Entry 8EXE (X-ray diffraction, 3.50 A resolution); this record covers chains A and B.

Chain A:
Protein: Terminal nucleotidyltransferase 5A
Source organism: Homo sapiens
Notes: EC 2.7.7.19
Reference sequence: Q96IP4 (TET5A_HUMAN); numbering as in UniProt (aligned over 64-394)
Sequence (336 residues; numbered 59 to 394; the number before each row is that of its first residue):
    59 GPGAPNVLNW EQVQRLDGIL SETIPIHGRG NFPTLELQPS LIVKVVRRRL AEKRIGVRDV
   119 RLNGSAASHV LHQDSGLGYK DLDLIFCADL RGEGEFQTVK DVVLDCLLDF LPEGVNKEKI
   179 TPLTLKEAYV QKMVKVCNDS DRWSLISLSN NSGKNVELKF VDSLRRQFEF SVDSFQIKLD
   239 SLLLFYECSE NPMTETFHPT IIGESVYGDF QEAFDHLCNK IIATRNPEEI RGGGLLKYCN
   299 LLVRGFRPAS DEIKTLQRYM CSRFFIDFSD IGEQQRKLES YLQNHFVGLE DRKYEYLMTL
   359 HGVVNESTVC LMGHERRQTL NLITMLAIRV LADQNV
Not modelled in the structure: 59-62, 170-178, 393-394
Differences from the reference sequence: expression tag (59-63)
From the paper describing this entry:
  - catalytic residues: Gly122, Ser123, Asp139, Asp141, Glu215 (by similarity / conservation)

Chain B:
Protein: Isoform 2 of BRCA2 and CDKN1A-interacting protein
Source organism: Homo sapiens
Reference sequence: Q9P287-2 (BCCIP_HUMAN); residue numbers follow UniProt; this construct covers 50-322
Sequence (278 residues; row label = number of the first residue in the row):
    45 GPGAPDEVID EEVNIEFEAY SLSDNDYDGI KKLLQQLFLK APVNTAELTD LLIQQNHIGS
   105 VIKQTDVSED SNDDMDEDEV FGFISLLNLT ERKGTQCVEQ IQELVLRFCE KNCEKSMVEQ
   165 LDKFLNDTTK PVGLLLSERF INVPPQIALP MYQQLQKELA GAHRTNKPCG KCYFYLLISK
   225 TFVEAGKNNS KKKPSNKKKA ALMFANAEEE FFYEEQGKPE VLGGPDTRRG LEPVPIQHNG
   285 GSRGQVTALV SLKAGLIQSR STLSDFQGTF MTVGIALS
Not modelled in the structure: 45-56, 94-122, 207-213, 226-292
Differences from the reference sequence: expression tag (45-49)
From the paper describing this entry:
  - mutagenesis - L96E, I106E: unchanged expression

Interface between chain A and chain B:
Pairs across the interface (46; chain A residue first):
  Arg87(A) - Tyr64(B)  hydrogen bond (side chain-backbone)
  Arg87(A) - Leu66(B)  hydrogen bond (side chain-backbone)
  Arg87(A) - Val294(B)
  Asp139(A) - Lys155(B)  salt bridge
  Gln155(A) - Leu203(B)
  Gln155(A) - Ala204(B)  hydrogen bond (side chain-backbone)
  Lys158(A) - Glu62(B)  salt bridge
  Lys184(A) - Glu62(B)  salt bridge
  Lys184(A) - Tyr64(B)  hydrogen bond
  Glu185(A) - Tyr64(B)
  Glu185(A) - Thr225(B)
  Glu185(A) - Leu293(B)
  Glu185(A) - Ser295(B)  hydrogen bond
  Val188(A) - Tyr64(B)
  Gln189(A) - Ala63(B)
  Gln189(A) - Tyr64(B)  hydrogen bond (backbone-backbone)
  Gln189(A) - Ser65(B)  hydrogen bond (backbone-side chain)
  Gln189(A) - Lys155(B)
  Gln189(A) - Glu158(B)  hydrogen bond
  Lys190(A) - Glu62(B)
  Lys190(A) - Phe152(B)  hydrogen bond (side chain-backbone)
  Lys190(A) - Cys153(B)
  Lys190(A) - Glu154(B)  hydrogen bond (side chain-backbone)
  Met191(A) - Glu60(B)
  Met191(A) - Phe61(B)
  Met191(A) - Glu62(B)  hydrogen bond (backbone-backbone)
  Val192(A) - Glu60(B)
  Val192(A) - Phe61(B)  hydrophobic
  Val192(A) - Val149(B)  hydrophobic
  Val192(A) - Cys153(B)  hydrophobic
  Lys193(A) - Ile59(B)
  Lys193(A) - Glu60(B)  hydrogen bond (backbone-backbone)
  Val194(A) - Asn58(B)
  Val194(A) - Gln146(B)
  Cys195(A) - Val57(B)
  Cys195(A) - Asn58(B)  hydrogen bond (backbone-backbone)
  Asn196(A) - Gln146(B)  hydrogen bond
  Trp201(A) - Leu150(B)  hydrophobic
  Trp201(A) - Cys153(B)  hydrophobic
  Asn213(A) - Lys155(B)  hydrogen bond (side chain-backbone)
  Asn213(A) - Asn156(B)
  Lys295(A) - Glu154(B)  salt bridge
  Glu331(A) - Lys167(B)  salt bridge
  Arg334(A) - Glu163(B)  salt bridge
  Asn342(A) - Asn156(B)
  His343(A) - Lys155(B)
Also at the interface, not in a pair above, chain A (27 interface residues in all): Gly88, Glu151, Asp199, Arg289, Gln341
Also at the interface, not in a pair above, chain B (30 interface residues in all): Cys157, Lys159, Ala206

In short:
27 residues of chain A and 30 residues of chain B are in contact, with 15 hydrogen bonds and 6 salt bridges.
Polar pairs include Asp139(A)-Lys155(B), Lys158(A)-Glu62(B) and Lys184(A)-Glu62(B). The paper reports
catalytic residues Gly122(A), Ser123(A) and Asp139(A) among others; L96E and I106E of chain B leave expression
unchanged.
Chain A is Terminal nucleotidyltransferase 5A and chain B is Isoform 2 of BRCA2 and CDKN1A-interacting
protein, both from Homo sapiens; the structure, Crystal structure of human FAM46A-BCCIPa complex at 3.5
angstrom resolution, was determined by X-ray diffraction (same publication as 8EQB and 8EXF).
